1I6V - chains C and D of the 5 polymer chains in the assembly; structure by X-ray diffraction, 3.30 A resolution.

# Chain C
Protein: DNA-directed RNA polymerase
From: Thermus aquaticus
Notes: EC 2.7.7.6; fragment: beta subunit
UniProt: Q9KWU7 (RPOB_THEAQ); aligned to UniProt positions 1-1118 over residues 1-1119 (the alignment contains insertions or deletions, so no single offset holds)
Sequence (1118 residues; each row starts with the number of its first residue; note: 1 number in that range is skipped by the numbering (no residue carries it; nothing is unmodelled there)):
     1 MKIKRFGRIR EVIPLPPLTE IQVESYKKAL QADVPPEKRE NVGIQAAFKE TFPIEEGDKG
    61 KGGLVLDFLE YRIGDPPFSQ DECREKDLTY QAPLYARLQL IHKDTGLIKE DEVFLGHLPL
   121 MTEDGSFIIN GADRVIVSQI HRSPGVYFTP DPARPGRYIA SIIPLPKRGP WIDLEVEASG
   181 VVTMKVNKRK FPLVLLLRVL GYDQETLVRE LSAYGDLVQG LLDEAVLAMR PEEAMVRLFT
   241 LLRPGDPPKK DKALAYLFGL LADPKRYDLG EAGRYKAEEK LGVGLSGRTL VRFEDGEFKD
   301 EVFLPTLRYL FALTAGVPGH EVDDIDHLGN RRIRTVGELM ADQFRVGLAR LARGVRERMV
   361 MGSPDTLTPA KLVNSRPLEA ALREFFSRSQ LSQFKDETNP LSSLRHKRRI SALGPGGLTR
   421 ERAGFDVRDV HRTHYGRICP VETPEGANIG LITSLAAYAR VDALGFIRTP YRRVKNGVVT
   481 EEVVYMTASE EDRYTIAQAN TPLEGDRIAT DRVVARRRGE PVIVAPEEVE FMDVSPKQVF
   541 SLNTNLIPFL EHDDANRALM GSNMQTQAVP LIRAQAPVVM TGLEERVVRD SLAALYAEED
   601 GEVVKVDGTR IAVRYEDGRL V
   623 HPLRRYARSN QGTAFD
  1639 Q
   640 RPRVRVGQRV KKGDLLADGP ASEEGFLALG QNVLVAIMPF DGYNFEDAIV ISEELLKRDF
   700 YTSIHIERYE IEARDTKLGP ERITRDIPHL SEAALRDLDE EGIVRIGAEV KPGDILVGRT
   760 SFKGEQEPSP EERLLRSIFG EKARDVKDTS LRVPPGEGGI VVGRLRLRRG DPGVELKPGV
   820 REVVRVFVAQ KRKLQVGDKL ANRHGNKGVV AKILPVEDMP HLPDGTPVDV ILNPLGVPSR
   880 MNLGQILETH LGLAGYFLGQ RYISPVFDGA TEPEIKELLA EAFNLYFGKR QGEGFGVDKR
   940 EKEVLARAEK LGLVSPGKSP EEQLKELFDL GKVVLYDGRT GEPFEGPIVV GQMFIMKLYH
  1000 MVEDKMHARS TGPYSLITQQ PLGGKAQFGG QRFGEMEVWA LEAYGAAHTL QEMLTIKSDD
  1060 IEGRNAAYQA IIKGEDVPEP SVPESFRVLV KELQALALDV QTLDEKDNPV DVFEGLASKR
Not modelled in the structure: 1, 1116-1119
Sequence notes: conflict Lys2 (Glu in Q9KWU7), Val1111 (Ile in Q9KWU7)
Ligand contacts: rifampicin (RFP): Arg134, Val137, Ser389, Gln390, Leu391, Ser392, Gln393, Phe394, Asp396, Arg405, His406, Arg409, Ser411, Leu413, Gly414, Glu445, Asn448, Ile452

# Chain D
Protein: DNA-directed RNA polymerase
From: Thermus aquaticus
Notes: EC 2.7.7.6; fragment: beta-prime subunit
UniProt: Q9KWU6 (RPOC_THEAQ); numbering as in UniProt; present here: 1-155, 452-1524
Sequence (1264 residues; row label = number of the first residue in the row; note: 296 numbers in that range are skipped by the numbering (no residue carries them; nothing is unmodelled there); X marks 36 residues of unknown identity (built as UNK)):
     1 MKKEVRKVRI ALASPEKIRS WSYGEVEKPE TINYRTLKPE RDGLFDERIF GPIKDYECAC
    61 GKYKRQRFEA KVCERCAVEV TRSIVRRYRM AHIELATPAA HIWFVKDVPS KIATLLDLSA
   121 TELEQVLYFN KYIVLDPKAA VLDAVPVEKR QLLTD
    2U X
    3U X
    4U X
    5U X
    6U X
    7U X
    8U X
    9U X
   10U X
   20U X
   21U X
   22U X
   23U X
   24U X
   25U X
   26U X
   27U X
   28U X
   29U X
   30U X
   31U X
   32U X
   33U X
   34U X
   35U X
   36U X
   37U X
   38U X
   39U X
   40U X
   41U X
   42U X
   43U X
   44U X
   45U X
   46U X
   452 IDARMGAEAI QELLKELDLE KLERELLEEM KHPSRARRAK ARKRLEVVRA FLDSGNRPEW
   512 MILEAVPVLP PDLRPMVQVD GGRFATSDLN DLYRRLINRN NRLKKLLAQG APEIIIRNEK
   572 RMLQEAVDAV IDNGRRGSPV TNPGSERPLR SLTDILSGKQ GRFRQNLLGK RVDYSGRSVI
   632 VVGPQLKLHQ CGLPKRMALE LFKPFLLKKM EEKAFAPNVK AARRMLERQR DIKDEVWDAL
   692 EEVIHGKVVL LNRAPTLHRL GIQAFQPVLV EGQSIQLHPL VCEAFNADFD GDQMAVHVPL
   752 SSFAQAEARI QMLSAHNLLS PASGEPLAKP SRDIILGLYY ITQVRKEKKG AGMAFATPEE
   812 ALAAYERGEV ALNAPIVVAG RETSVGRLKF VFANPDEALL AVAHGLLDLQ DTVTTRYLGR
   872 RLETSPGRIL FARIVGEAVG DEKVAQELIQ MDVPQEKNSL KDLVYQAFLR LGMEKTARLL
   932 DALKYYGFTL STTSGITIGI DDAVIPEEKQ RYLEEADRKL RQIEQAYEMG FLTDRERYDQ
   992 VIQLWTETTE KVTQAVFNNF EENYPFNPLY VMAQSGARGN PQQIRQLCGM RGLMQKPSGE
  1052 TFEVPVRSSF REGLTVLEYF ISSHGARKGG ADTALRTADS GYLTRKLVDV AHEIVVREAD
  1112 CGTTNYISVP LFQMDEVTRT LRLRKRSDIE SGLYGRVLAR EVEALGRRLE EGRYLSLEDV
  1172 HFLIKAAEAG EVREVPVRSP LTCQTRYGVC QKCYGYDLSM ARPVSIGEAV GVVAAESIGE
  1232 PGTQLTMRTF HTGGVAVGTD ITQGLPRVIE LFEARRPKAK AVISEIDGVV RIEEGEDRLS
  1292 VFVESEGFSK EYKLPKDARL LVKDGDYVEA GQPLTRGAID PHQLLEAKGP EAVERYLVDE
  1352 IQKVYRAQGV KLHDKHIEIV VRQMLKYVEV TDPGDSRLLE GQVLEKWDVE ALNERLIAEG
  1412 KVPVAWKPLL MGVTKSALST KSWLSAASFQ NTTHVLTEAA IAGKKDELIG LKENVILGRL
  1472 IPAGTGSDFV RFTQVVDQRT LKAIEEARKE AVEAKEKEAP RRPVRREQPG KGL
Not modelled in the structure: 1-2, 32-68, 524-535, 1241-1248, 1410-1412, 1497-1524
Sequence notes: conflict Ala70 (Gly in Q9KWU6), Ala77 (Gly in Q9KWU6), Ala91 (Gly in Q9KWU6), Ala113 (Gly in Q9KWU6), Ala139 (Gly in Q9KWU6), Ala144 (Gly in Q9KWU6), Thr863 (Val in Q9KWU6), Thr866 (Val in Q9KWU6), Asn1009 (Lys in Q9KWU6)
Bound ions: Mg2+: Asp741, Asp743; Zn2+: Cys1194, Cys1201, Cys1204
Swiss-Prot annotation at these positions:
  - binding site (Zn(2+)): Cys58, Cys60, Cys73, Cys76, Cys1112, Cys1194, Cys1201, Cys1204
  - binding site (Mg(2+)): Asp739, Asp741, Asp743

# How chain C and chain D interact
Pairs across the interface - 314 pairs, chain C then chain D:
  Arg428(C) - Ala1082(D)  hydrogen bond (side chain-backbone)
  Arg428(C) - Asp1083(D)
  Arg428(C) - Ala1085(D)  hydrogen bond (side chain-backbone)
  Arg428(C) - Leu1086(D)
  Arg428(C) - Met1238(D)
  His431(C) - Arg1078(D)  hydrogen bond (backbone-side chain)
  Arg432(C) - Pro1048(D)  hydrogen bond (side chain-backbone)
  Arg432(C) - Ser1049(D)
  Thr433(C) - Phe1071(D)
  Thr433(C) - Ser1074(D)  hydrogen bond
  Thr433(C) - His1075(D)
  His434(C) - Phe1071(D)
  Tyr435(C) - Phe1071(D)  hydrophobic
  Arg437(C) - Phe1071(D)
  Val441(C) - Phe1071(D)  hydrophobic
  Val441(C) - Ser1074(D)
  Val441(C) - Arg1078(D)
  Glu442(C) - Tyr1070(D)
  Pro444(C) - Arg1078(D)
  Ile449(C) - Gly1081(D)
  Arg493(C) - Leu1068(D)  hydrogen bond (side chain-backbone)
  Arg493(C) - Glu1069(D)  salt bridge
  Arg493(C) - Ile1072(D)
  Ala515(C) - Glu1069(D)
  Arg517(C) - Glu975(D)  salt bridge
  Pro536(C) - Leu1068(D)  hydrophobic
  Phe540(C) - Tyr1070(D)  hydrophobic
  Leu550(C) - Tyr1070(D)
  Glu551(C) - Leu1065(D)  hydrogen bond (backbone-backbone)
  His552(C) - Phe1061(D)  hydrogen bond (side chain-backbone)
  His552(C) - Arg1062(D)
  His552(C) - Glu1063(D)
  His552(C) - Gly1064(D)  hydrogen bond (side chain-backbone)
  Asp553(C) - Tyr1070(D)  hydrogen bond (backbone-side chain)
  Asp554(C) - Gln1037(D)  hydrogen bond
  Asp554(C) - Arg1042(D)  salt bridge
  Asp554(C) - Phe1061(D)
  Asp554(C) - Tyr1070(D)
  Ala555(C) - Tyr1070(D)  hydrogen bond (backbone-side chain)
  Asn556(C) - Ala1077(D)
  Ala558(C) - Tyr1070(D)
  Ile676(C) - Thr948(D)
  Met677(C) - Thr943(D)
  Met677(C) - Ile947(D)
  Met677(C) - Thr948(D)
  Pro678(C) - Asp784(D)
  Pro678(C) - Ser942(D)
  Pro678(C) - Thr943(D)
  Pro678(C) - Ile947(D)
  Phe679(C) - Thr943(D)
  Asp680(C) - Phe939(D)
  Asp680(C) - Thr940(D)
  Asp680(C) - Thr943(D)  hydrogen bond (backbone-side chain)
  Gly681(C) - Val633(D)
  Gly681(C) - Pro635(D)
  Gly681(C) - Phe939(D)
  Tyr682(C) - Val633(D)
  Tyr682(C) - Pro635(D)
  Asn683(C) - Asp784(D)
  Phe684(C) - Val633(D)  hydrophobic
  Phe684(C) - Pro730(D)
  Phe684(C) - Cys733(D)  hydrophobic
  Phe684(C) - Phe740(D)
  Phe684(C) - Ser782(D)
  Phe684(C) - Arg783(D)
  Phe684(C) - Phe939(D)  hydrophobic
  Glu685(C) - Asp739(D)
  Glu685(C) - Phe740(D)
  Asp686(C) - Asp739(D)
  Asp686(C) - Phe740(D)  hydrogen bond (side chain-backbone)
  Asp686(C) - Asp741(D)
  Ala687(C) - Phe740(D)
  Lys750(C) - Gln680(D)  hydrogen bond
  Pro751(C) - Gln680(D)
  Pro751(C) - Arg681(D)
  Glu796(C) - Arg681(D)  salt bridge
  Val835(C) - Val632(D)  hydrophobic
  Val835(C) - Ser725(D)  hydrogen bond (backbone-side chain)
  Gly836(C) - Val630(D)
  Lys838(C) - Asp741(D)
  Lys838(C) - Gly742(D)
  Lys846(C) - Asp741(D)
  Gly847(C) - Phe740(D)
  Gly847(C) - Asp741(D)
  Val848(C) - Val630(D)  hydrophobic
  Val848(C) - Ile631(D)
  Val848(C) - Phe740(D)  hydrogen bond (backbone-backbone)
  Val848(C) - Asp741(D)
  Val848(C) - Gly742(D)
  Val849(C) - Val632(D)
  Ala850(C) - Val632(D)  hydrophobic
  Ala850(C) - Val633(D)  hydrophobic
  Asn872(C) - Asp784(D)
  Pro873(C) - Ile947(D)
  Leu874(C) - Arg783(D)
  Leu874(C) - Asp784(D)
  Leu874(C) - Leu787(D)  hydrophobic
  Gly875(C) - Arg1029(D)
  Pro877(C) - Ile949(D)  hydrophobic
  Ser878(C) - Gln1034(D)
  Arg879(C) - Arg783(D)
  Arg879(C) - Arg1029(D)
  Arg879(C) - Gln1034(D)
  Asn881(C) - Gln1034(D)  hydrogen bond
  Asn881(C) - Gln1037(D)  hydrogen bond
  Asn881(C) - Leu1038(D)
  Asn881(C) - Phe1061(D)
  Ile885(C) - Ile949(D)
  Ile885(C) - Ile951(D)  hydrophobic
  Leu886(C) - Ile951(D)  hydrophobic
  His889(C) - Gly950(D)
  His889(C) - Ile951(D)  hydrogen bond (side chain-backbone)
  Phe906(C) - Thr1066(D)
  Phe906(C) - Leu1068(D)  hydrophobic
  Phe906(C) - Tyr1070(D)  hydrophobic
  Glu911(C) - Ile951(D)
  Glu911(C) - Asp952(D)
  Glu911(C) - Arg1062(D)  salt bridge
  Glu911(C) - Glu1063(D)
  Lys915(C) - Asp952(D)  salt bridge
  Glu942(C) - Gly856(D)
  Arg946(C) - Asp859(D)  salt bridge
  Arg946(C) - Gln861(D)  hydrogen bond
  Leu950(C) - Asn1018(D)  hydrogen bond (backbone-side chain)
  Gly951(C) - Tyr1015(D)
  Gly951(C) - Asn1018(D)
  Leu952(C) - Asn1018(D)
  Leu969(C) - Ile951(D)
  Leu969(C) - Asp952(D)
  Phe983(C) - Thr943(D)
  Phe983(C) - Thr944(D)
  Glu984(C) - Gln861(D)
  Glu984(C) - Thr944(D)  hydrogen bond (backbone-backbone)
  Glu984(C) - Ser945(D)
  Glu984(C) - Gly946(D)
  Gly985(C) - Gly946(D)
  Pro986(C) - Gly946(D)
  Ile987(C) - Gly946(D)
  Ile987(C) - Ile947(D)
  Ile987(C) - Thr948(D)
  Val988(C) - Thr948(D)  hydrogen bond (backbone-side chain)
  Val988(C) - Ile949(D)
  Val988(C) - Gly950(D)
  Val1001(C) - Val630(D)  hydrophobic
  Val1001(C) - Gln724(D)
  Lys1004(C) - Gln744(D)
  Met1005(C) - Arg628(D)
  Met1005(C) - Ser629(D)
  Met1005(C) - Met648(D)  hydrophobic
  Met1005(C) - Gln724(D)
  His1006(C) - Gly627(D)
  His1006(C) - Arg628(D)  hydrogen bond (backbone-backbone)
  Ala1007(C) - Met648(D)  hydrophobic
  Ala1007(C) - Glu651(D)
  Ala1007(C) - Leu652(D)  hydrophobic
  Arg1008(C) - Asp624(D)  salt bridge
  Arg1008(C) - Tyr625(D)
  Arg1008(C) - Ser626(D)  hydrogen bond (backbone-backbone)
  Arg1008(C) - Glu651(D)
  Arg1008(C) - Leu652(D)
  Ser1009(C) - Asp624(D)
  Ser1009(C) - Tyr625(D)
  Ser1009(C) - Glu651(D)  hydrogen bond (side chain-backbone)
  Ser1009(C) - Leu652(D)
  Ser1009(C) - Pro655(D)
  Thr1010(C) - Asp624(D)
  Thr1010(C) - Pro655(D)
  Ile1016(C) - Ala536(D)  hydrophobic
  Ile1016(C) - Thr537(D)  hydrogen bond (backbone-side chain)
  Gln1019(C) - Lys621(D)
  Gln1019(C) - Arg622(D)
  Pro1020(C) - Arg622(D)
  Pro1020(C) - Asp624(D)
  Leu1021(C) - Arg622(D)
  Gln1026(C) - Arg674(D)
  Gly1029(C) - Arg622(D)
  Gln1030(C) - Lys621(D)
  Gln1030(C) - Arg622(D)
  Gln1030(C) - Val623(D)  hydrogen bond (backbone-backbone)
  Gln1030(C) - Ser626(D)
  Gln1030(C) - Arg628(D)
  Gln1030(C) - His748(D)
  Arg1031(C) - Lys621(D)
  Arg1031(C) - His748(D)
  Phe1032(C) - Leu619(D)
  Phe1032(C) - Gly620(D)
  Phe1032(C) - Lys621(D)  hydrogen bond (backbone-backbone)
  Phe1032(C) - Val623(D)  hydrophobic
  Phe1032(C) - His748(D)
  Gly1033(C) - Gly620(D)
  Glu1034(C) - Leu618(D)
  Glu1034(C) - Leu619(D)  hydrogen bond (backbone-backbone)
  Glu1034(C) - Gly620(D)
  Glu1034(C) - Arg1096(D)  salt bridge
  Met1035(C) - Thr707(D)
  Glu1036(C) - Asn703(D)
  Glu1036(C) - Thr707(D)  hydrogen bond
  Glu1036(C) - Ile713(D)
  Trp1038(C) - Thr1095(D)
  Trp1038(C) - Arg1096(D)
  Trp1038(C) - Val1099(D)
  Trp1038(C) - Val1223(D)  hydrophobic
  Trp1038(C) - Glu1227(D)
  Trp1038(C) - Lys1463(D)
  Ala1039(C) - Ile713(D)  hydrophobic
  Ala1039(C) - Glu1227(D)
  Leu1040(C) - Ile713(D)  hydrophobic
  Leu1040(C) - Met763(D)  hydrophobic
  Glu1041(C) - Ala1220(D)
  Glu1041(C) - Leu1462(D)
  Glu1041(C) - Lys1463(D)  salt bridge
  Glu1041(C) - Val1466(D)
  Glu1041(C) - Ile1472(D)
  Ala1042(C) - Arg710(D)  hydrogen bond (backbone-side chain)
  Ala1042(C) - Val1224(D)
  Ala1042(C) - Glu1227(D)
  Tyr1043(C) - Arg710(D)
  Tyr1043(C) - Leu711(D)
  Tyr1043(C) - Gln714(D)
  Tyr1043(C) - Met763(D)  hydrophobic
  Tyr1043(C) - Asn768(D)
  Gly1044(C) - Gln762(D)
  Gly1044(C) - Thr1476(D)  hydrogen bond (backbone-side chain)
  Ala1045(C) - Glu758(D)
  Ala1045(C) - Gln762(D)
  Ala1045(C) - Met763(D)  hydrophobic
  Ala1046(C) - Glu758(D)  hydrogen bond (backbone-side chain)
  Ala1046(C) - Leu1471(D)  hydrophobic
  Ala1046(C) - Ile1472(D)  hydrophobic
  Ala1046(C) - Thr1476(D)
  His1047(C) - Phe754(D)
  His1047(C) - Glu758(D)  hydrogen bond (backbone-side chain)
  His1047(C) - Leu1471(D)
  Thr1048(C) - Leu701(D)
  Thr1048(C) - Ala755(D)  hydrogen bond (side chain-backbone)
  Thr1048(C) - Glu758(D)  hydrogen bond (backbone-side chain)
  Leu1049(C) - Ile1472(D)  hydrophobic
  Gln1050(C) - Gly1469(D)  hydrogen bond (side chain-backbone)
  Gln1050(C) - Arg1470(D)
  Gln1050(C) - Leu1471(D)
  Glu1051(C) - Pro750(D)
  Glu1051(C) - Leu751(D)  hydrogen bond (side chain-backbone)
  Glu1051(C) - Ser752(D)  hydrogen bond
  Glu1051(C) - Ala755(D)
  Met1052(C) - Lys621(D)
  Met1052(C) - Val623(D)  hydrophobic
  Met1052(C) - His748(D)
  Leu1053(C) - Lys621(D)  hydrogen bond (backbone-side chain)
  Lys1056(C) - Arg622(D)
  Lys1056(C) - Val623(D)
  Lys1056(C) - Asp624(D)  hydrogen bond (backbone-backbone)
  Lys1056(C) - Tyr625(D)
  Lys1056(C) - Val749(D)  hydrogen bond (side chain-backbone)
  Ser1057(C) - Arg622(D)
  Asp1058(C) - Lys621(D)  salt bridge
  Ala1066(C) - Leu751(D)  hydrophobic
  Ile1070(C) - Pro655(D)
  Ile1070(C) - Phe656(D)
  Ile1070(C) - Lys659(D)
  Ile1071(C) - Pro655(D)  hydrophobic
  Ile1071(C) - Lys659(D)
  Lys1072(C) - Lys659(D)
  Lys1072(C) - Glu662(D)
  Gly1073(C) - Lys659(D)
  Val1076(C) - Ser753(D)
  Pro1077(C) - Leu751(D)
  Pro1082(C) - Leu1468(D)
  Phe1085(C) - Val5(D)  hydrophobic
  Phe1085(C) - Val8(D)  hydrophobic
  Phe1085(C) - Leu1468(D)  hydrophobic
  Leu1088(C) - Leu1468(D)  hydrophobic
  Lys1090(C) - Val519(D)
  Glu1091(C) - Ile606(D)
  Glu1091(C) - Leu607(D)
  Glu1091(C) - Arg613(D)  salt bridge
  Leu1092(C) - Leu607(D)  hydrophobic
  Leu1092(C) - Leu1447(D)  hydrophobic
  Gln1093(C) - Trp21(D)
  Ala1094(C) - Val517(D)
  Ala1094(C) - Val519(D)  hydrophobic
  Ala1094(C) - Leu603(D)  hydrophobic
  Leu1095(C) - Ile582(D)  hydrophobic
  Leu1095(C) - Leu603(D)  hydrophobic
  Leu1095(C) - Leu607(D)  hydrophobic
  Ala1096(C) - Ala13(D)
  Ala1096(C) - Ile513(D)  hydrophobic
  Leu1097(C) - Ile10(D)  hydrophobic
  Leu1097(C) - Trp21(D)
  Asp1098(C) - Arg9(D)
  Asp1098(C) - Ile10(D)
  Asp1098(C) - Ala11(D)  hydrogen bond (backbone-backbone)
  Asp1098(C) - Leu12(D)
  Asp1098(C) - Ala13(D)
  Asp1098(C) - Trp21(D)
  Val1099(C) - Val8(D)  hydrophobic
  Val1099(C) - Arg9(D)
  Val1099(C) - Ile10(D)  hydrophobic
  Gln1100(C) - Val8(D)
  Gln1100(C) - Arg9(D)  hydrogen bond (backbone-backbone)
  Thr1101(C) - Val5(D)
  Thr1101(C) - Lys7(D)
  Thr1101(C) - Val8(D)
  Leu1102(C) - Val5(D)
  Leu1102(C) - Arg6(D)  hydrogen bond (backbone-backbone)
  Leu1102(C) - Lys7(D)  hydrogen bond (backbone-backbone)
  Asp1103(C) - Lys3(D)
  Asp1103(C) - Glu4(D)
  Asp1103(C) - Val5(D)  hydrogen bond (side chain-backbone)
  Glu1104(C) - Lys3(D)
  Glu1104(C) - Arg6(D)
  Asp1106(C) - Lys1456(D)  salt bridge
  Pro1108(C) - Lys3(D)
  Phe1112(C) - Val5(D)  hydrophobic
  Leu1115(C) - Tyr88(D)  hydrophobic
Other interface residues (no listed pair), chain C (157 interface residues in all): Ala447, Gly450, Val539, Asp753, Asp837, Pro982, Tyr1013, Gly1028, Val1037, Thr1054, Ile1055, Tyr1067, Ser1084, Val1087, Asp1110
Other interface residues (no listed pair), chain D (179 interface residues in all): Ile18, Trp103, Asp583, Thr604, Phe614, Asn617, Pro645, Phe653, Lys654, Leu658, Val670, Glu678, Ala705, Pro706, Leu708, Gly723, Ala738, Ala746, Ala759, Tyr791, Arg796, Asp953, Asp968, Val1067, Gly1080, Arg1087, Glu1219, Leu1435, Ile1467, Ala1474, Gly1475, Gly1477

# Overview
157 residues of chain C and 179 residues of chain D are in contact; the contacts include 49 hydrogen bonds and
13 salt bridges. Polar pairs include Arg493(C)-Glu1069(D), Arg517(C)-Glu975(D) and Asp554(C)-Arg1042(D). Chain
C binds rifampicin.
Here chain C is DNA-directed RNA polymerase and chain D is DNA-directed RNA polymerase, both from Thermus
aquaticus. Entry 1I6V (Thermus aquaticus core RNA polymerase-rifampicin complex) was determined by X-ray
diffraction.
